PDB entry 6VAG | X-ray diffraction, 1.40 A resolution | chains A and B

# Chain A (and B)
Molecule: Phosphoprotein
Organism: Parainfluenza virus 5 (strain W3)
Notes: chain B of this document is another copy of the same molecule, construct and numbering; everything in this record applies to it too
UniProt: P11208 (PHOSP_PIV5); residues 172-278 here = UniProt positions 172-278
Sequence (107 residues; each row starts with the number of its first residue):
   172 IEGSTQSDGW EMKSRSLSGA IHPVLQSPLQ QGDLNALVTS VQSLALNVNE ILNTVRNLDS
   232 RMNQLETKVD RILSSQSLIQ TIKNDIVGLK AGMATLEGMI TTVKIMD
Not modelled in the structure: 172-197, 272-278 (chain B: 172-198, 271-278)

# Interface between chain A and chain B
Pairs across the interface (68):
  Leu200(A) with Leu200(B)
  Gln202(A) with Leu200(B); Asp204(B), hydrogen bond (side chain-backbone)
  Leu205(A) with Asp204(B); Leu205(B), hydrophobic
  Leu208(A) with Leu208(B)
  Val209(A) with Ala207(B); Leu208(B); Ser211(B)
  Val212(A) with Ser211(B)
  Gln213(A) with Ser211(B)
  Ala216(A) with Leu215(B), hydrophobic
  Val219(A) with Leu215(B), hydrophobic; Asn218(B); Ile222(B)
  Ile222(A) with Ile222(B), hydrophobic
  Leu223(A) with Asn218(B); Glu221(B); Ile222(B), hydrophobic
  Val226(A) with Thr225(B); Val226(B), hydrophobic; Leu229(B)
  Arg227(A) with Thr225(B)
  Leu229(A) with Leu229(B)
  Asp230(A) with Asn228(B), hydrogen bond; Leu229(B); Arg232(B), salt bridge
  Met233(A) with Leu229(B); Arg232(B); Met233(B), hydrophobic; Leu236(B), hydrophobic
  Asn234(A) with Arg232(B), hydrogen bond
  Glu237(A) with Gln235(B); Leu236(B); Lys239(B), salt bridge
  Val240(A) with Lys239(B); Ile243(B), hydrophobic
  Asp241(A) with Lys239(B), salt bridge
  Ile243(A) with Ile243(B), hydrophobic
  Leu244(A) with Lys239(B); Arg242(B); Ile243(B), hydrophobic
  Gln247(A) with Ile243(B); Ser246(B), hydrogen bond; Gln247(B); Leu249(B)
  Ile250(A) with Leu249(B), hydrophobic; Ile250(B), hydrophobic; Ile253(B), hydrophobic
  Gln251(A) with Leu249(B)
  Ile253(A) with Ile253(B), hydrophobic
  Lys254(A) with Thr252(B); Ile253(B); Asp256(B), salt bridge
  Ile257(A) with Ile253(B), hydrophobic; Asp256(B)
  Val258(A) with Asp256(B)
  Leu260(A) with Leu260(B)
  Lys261(A) with Asp256(B), salt bridge; Leu260(B)
  Met264(A) with Leu260(B); Gly263(B); Met264(B); Leu267(B), hydrophobic
  Leu267(A) with Leu267(B), hydrophobic
  Glu268(A) with Gly263(B); Thr266(B); Leu267(B)
Interface residues without a listed pair, chain A (38 interface residues in all): Gln201, Leu215, Asn220, Leu236
Interface residues without a listed pair, chain B (37 interface residues in all): Val212, Val219, Val240, Ile257

# Overview
38 residues of chain A and 37 residues of chain B are in contact; the contacts include 4 hydrogen bonds and 5
salt bridges. Among the polar pairs are Asp230(A)-Arg232(B), Glu237(A)-Lys239(B) and Asp241(A)-Lys239(B).
Chain A and chain B are both Phosphoprotein (Parainfluenza virus 5 (strain W3)); the structure, Crystal
structure of the oligomerization domain of phosphoprotein from parainfluenza virus 5, was determined by X-ray
diffraction, deposited together with 6V85 and 6V86.
